Entry 3J6B (electron microscopy, 3.20 A resolution); this record covers chains A and C of the 41 polymer chains in the assembly.

Chain A:
Molecule: 21S ribosomal RNA
Organism: Saccharomyces cerevisiae
Sequence (3296 nucleotides; numbered 1 to 3296; the number before each row is that of its first residue):
     1 GUAAAAAGUA GAAUAAUAGA UUUGAAAUAU UUAUUAUAUA GAUUUAAAGA GAUAAUCAUG
    61 GAGUAUAAUA AUUAAAUUUA AUAAAUUUAA UAUAACUAUU AAUAGAAUUA GGUUACUAAU
   121 AAAUUAAUAA CAAUUAAUUU UAAAACCUAA AGGUAAACCU UUAUAUUAAU AAUGUUAUUU
   181 UUUAUUAUUU UUAUAAUAAG AAUAAUUAUU AAUAAUAAUA AACUAAGUGA ACUGAAACAU
   241 CUAAGUAACU UAAGGAUAAG AAAUCAACAG AGAUAUUAUG AGUAUUGGUG AGAGAAAAUA
   301 AUAAAGGUCU AAUAAGUAUU AUGUGAAAAA AAUGUAAGAA AAUAGGAUAA CAAAUUCUAA
   361 GACUAAAUAC UAUUAAUAAG UAUAGUAAGU ACCGUAAGGG AAAGUAUGAA AAUGAUUAUU
   421 UUAUAAGCAA UCAUGAAUAU AUUAUAUUAU AUUAAUGAUG UACCUUUUGU AUAAUGGGUC
   481 AGCAAGUAAU UAAUAUUAGU AAAACAAUAA GUUAUAAAUA AAUAGAAUAA UAUAUAUAUA
   541 UAAAAAAAUA UAUUAAAAUA UUUAAUUAAU AUUAAUUGAC CCGAAAGCAA ACGAUCUAAC
   601 UAUGAUAAGA UGGAUAAACG AUCGAACAGG UUGAUGUUGC AAUAUCAUCU GAUUAAUUGU
   661 GGUUAGUAGU GAAAGACAAA UCUGGUUUGC AGAUAGCUGG UUUUCUAUGA AAUAUAUGUA
   721 AGUAUAGCCU UUAUAAAUAA UAAUUAUUAU AUAAUAUUAU AUUAAUAUUA UAUAAAGAAU
   781 GGUACAGCAA UUAAUAUAUA UUAGGGAACU AUUAAAGUUU UAUUAAUAAU AUUAAAUCUC
   841 GAAAUAUUUA AUUAUAUAUA AUAAAGAGUC AGAUUAUGUG CGAUAAGGUA AAUAAUCUAA
   901 AGGGAAACAG CCCAGAUUAA GAUAUAAAGU UCCUAAUAAA UAAUAAGUGA AAUAAAUAUU
   961 AAAAUAUUAU AAUAUAAUCA GUUAAUGGGU UUGACAAUAA CCAUUUUUUA AUGAACAUGU
  1021 AACAAUGCAC UGAUUUAUAA UAAAUAAAAA AAAAUAAUAU UUAAAAUCAA AUAUAUAUAU
  1081 AUUUGUUAAU AGAUAAUAUA CGGAUCUUAA UAAUAAGAAU UAUUUAAUUC CUAAUAUGGA
  1141 AUAUUAUAUU UUUAUAAUAA AAAUAUAAAU ACUGAAUAUC UAAAUAUUAU UAUUACUUUU
  1201 UUUUUAAUAA UAAUAAUAUG GUAAUAGAAC AUUUAAUGAU AAUAUAUAUU AGUUAUUAAU
  1261 UAAUAUAUGU AUUAAUUAAA UAGAGAAUGC UGACAUGAGU AACGAAAAAA AGGUAUAAAC
  1321 CUUUUCACCU AAAACAUAAG GUUUAACUAU AAAAGUACGG CCCCUAAUUA AAUUAAUAAG
  1381 AAUAUAAAUA UAUUUAAGAU GGGAUAAUCU AUAUUAAUAA AAAUUUAUCU UAAAAUAUAU
  1441 AUAUUAUUAA UAAUUAUAUU AAUUAAUUAA UAAUAUAUAU AAUUAUAUUA UAUAUUAUAU
  1501 AUUUUUUAUA UAAUAUAAAC UAAUAAAGAU CAGGAAAUAA UUAAUGUAUA CCGUAAUGUA
  1561 GACCGACUCA GGUAUGUAAG UAGAGAAUAU GAAGGUGAAU UAGAUAAUUA AAGGGAAGGA
  1621 ACUCGGCAAA GAUAGCUCAU AAGUUAGUCA AUAAAGAGUA AUAAGAACAA AGUUGUACAA
  1681 CUGUUUACUA AAAACACCGC ACUUUGCAGA AACGAUAAGU UUAAGUAUAA GGUGUGAACU
  1741 CUGCUCCAUG CUUAAUAUAU AAAUAAAAUU AUUUAACGAU AAUUUAAUUA AAUUUAGGUA
  1801 AAUAGCAGCC UUAUUAUGAG GGUUAUAAUG UAGCGAAAUU CCUUGGCCUA UAAUUGAGGU
  1861 CCCGCAUGAA UGACGUAAUG AUACAACAAC UGUCUCCCCU UUAAGCUAAG UGAAAUUGAA
  1921 AUCGUAGUGA AGAUGCUAUG UACCUUCAGC AAGACGGAAA GACCCUAUGC AGCUUUACUG
  1981 UAAUUAGAUA GAUCGAAUUA UUGUUUAUUA UAUUCAGCAU AUUAAGUAAU CCUAUUAUUA
  2041 GGUAAUCGUU UAGAUAUUAA UGAGAUACUU AUUAUAAUAU AAUGAUAAUU CUAAUCUUAU
  2101 AAAUAAUUAU UAUUAUUAUU AUUAAUAAUA AUAAUAUGCU UUCAAGCAUA GUGAUAAAAC
  2161 AUAUUUAUAU GAUAAUCACU UUACUUAAUA GAUAUAAUUC UUAAGUAAUA UAUAAUAUAU
  2221 AUUUUAUAUA UAUUAUAUAU AAUAUAAGAG ACAAUCUCUA AUUGGUAGUU UUGAUGGGGC
  2281 GUCAUUAUCA GCAAAAGUAU CUGAAUAAGU CCAUAAAUAA AUAUAUAAAA UUAUUGAAUA
  2341 AAAAAAAAAU AAUAUAUAUU AUAUAUAUUA AUUAUAAAUU GAAAUAUGUU UAUAUAAAUU
  2401 UAUAUUUAUU GAAUAUAUUU UAGUAAUAGA UAAAAAUAUG UACAGUAAAA UUGUAAGGAA
  2461 AACAAUAAUA ACUUUCUCCU CUCUCGGUGG GGGUUCACAC CUAUUUUUAA UAGGUGUGAA
  2521 CCCCUCUUCG GGGUUCCGGU UCCCUUUCGG GUCCCGGAAC UUAAAUAAAA AUGGAAAGAA
  2581 UUAAAUUAAU AUAAUGGUAU AACUGUGCGA UAAUUGUAAC ACAAACGAGU GAAACAAGUA
  2641 CGUAAGUAUG GCAUAAUGAA CAAAUAACAC UGAUUGUAAA GGUUAUUGAU AACGAAUAAA
  2701 AGUUACGCUA GGGAUAACAG GGUAAUAUAG CGAAAGAGUA GAUAUUGUAA GCUAUGUUUG
  2761 CCACCUCGAU GUCGACUCAA CAUUUCCUCU UGGUUGUAAA AGCUAAGAAG GGUUUGACUG
  2821 UUCGUCAAUU AAAAUGUUAC GUGAGUUGGG UUAAAUACGA UGUGAAUCAG UAUGGUUCCU
  2881 AUCUGCUGAA GGAAAUAUUA UCAAAUUAAA UCUCAUUAUU AGUACGCAAG GACCAUAAUG
  2941 AAUCAACCCA UGGUGUAUCU AUUGAUAAUA AUAUAAUAUA UUUAAUAAAA AUAAUACUUU
  3001 AUUAAUAUAU UAUCUAUAUU AGUUUAUAUU UUAAUUAUAU AUUAUCAUAG UAGAUAAGCU
  3061 AAGUUGAUAA UAAAUAAAUA UUGAAUACAU AUUAAAUAUG AAGUUGUUUU AAUAAGAUAA
  3121 UUAAUCUGAU AAUUUUAUAC UAAAAUUAAU AAUUAUAGGU UUUAUAUAUU AUUUAUAAAU
  3181 AAAUAUAUUA UAAUAAUAAU AAUUAUUAUU AUUAAUAAAA AAUAUUAAUU AUAAUAUUAA
  3241 UAAAAUACUA AUUUAUCAGU UAUCUAUAUA AUAUCUAAUC UAUUAUUCUA UAUACU
Not modelled in the structure: 1-7, 80-82, 107-109, 129-131, 179-199, 528-534, 555, 757-765, 811-815, 822, 968-1054, 1133-1136, 1153-1159, 1197-1204, 1376-1380, 1419-1421, 1435-1474, 1503-1505, 1538-1539, 2013-2077, 2101-2182, 2186-2194, 2220-2224, 2241-2242, 2277-2280, 2337-2342, 2393-2407, 2479-2572, 2715-2718, 2767-2771, 2982-3001, 3179-3187, 3195-3227, 3234-3241, 3294-3296
Ion coordination: Mg2+ site 1 near A258 (its only coordinating residue here); Mg2+ site 2 near A314 (its only coordinating residue here); Mg2+ site 3 near A359 (its only coordinating residue here); Mg2+ site 4 near G394 (its only coordinating residue here); Mg2+ site 5 near G427 (its only coordinating residue here); Mg2+ site 6: C464 (shared with 2 residues of chain N); Mg2+ site 7 near U466 (its only coordinating residue here); Mg2+ site 8: U467, A899; Mg2+ site 9 near A471 (its only coordinating residue here); Mg2+ site 10 near G477 (its only coordinating residue here); Mg2+ site 11: A621, U622, A652; Mg2+ site 12: G624, A1670; 58 more Mg2+ sites not listed
From the paper describing this entry:
  - contacts within the chain: A1958-U2877

Chain C:
Name: 54S ribosomal protein L9, mitochondrial
Organism: Saccharomyces cerevisiae
Reference sequence: P31334 (RM09_YEAST); numbering as in UniProt (aligned over 1-269)
Amino-acid sequence (269 residues; each row starts with the number of its first residue):
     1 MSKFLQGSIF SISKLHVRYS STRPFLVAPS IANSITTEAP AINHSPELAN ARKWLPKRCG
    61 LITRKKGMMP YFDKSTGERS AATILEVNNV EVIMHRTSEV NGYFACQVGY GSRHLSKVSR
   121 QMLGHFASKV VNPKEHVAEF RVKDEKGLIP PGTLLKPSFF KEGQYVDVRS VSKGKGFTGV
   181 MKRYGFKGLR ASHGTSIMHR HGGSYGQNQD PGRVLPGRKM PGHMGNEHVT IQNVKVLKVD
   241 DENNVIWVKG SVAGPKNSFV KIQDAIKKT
Not modelled in the structure: 1-20

Chain A / chain C interface:
Contacting residue pairs (246):
  U30(A) with Ser21(C), base contact; Arg23(C), sugar contact
  U31(A) with Arg23(C), salt bridge to the phosphate
  A473(A) with Gln209(C), base contact
  A634(A) with Gly194(C), phosphate contact
  U635(A) with Ser196(C), phosphate contact; Ile197(C), phosphate contact
  G636(A) with Ile197(C), phosphate contact
  U1097(A) with Gln209(C), base contact; Asp210(C), base contact; Pro211(C), base contact; Arg213(C), hydrogen bond to the base
  A1606(A) with Phe177(C), hydrogen bond to the sugar
  A1607(A) with Phe177(C), sugar contact; Thr178(C), sugar contact; Gly179(C), hydrogen bond to the phosphate; Pro221(C), sugar contact
  U1608(A) with Gly179(C), phosphate contact; Arg200(C), salt bridge to the phosphate; His201(C), hydrogen bond to the sugar
  U1609(A) with Ile197(C), sugar contact; Met198(C), phosphate contact; His199(C), hydrogen bond to the phosphate; Arg200(C), hydrogen bond to the phosphate
  A1610(A) with Ile197(C), phosphate contact; His199(C), salt bridge to the phosphate
  C1622(A) with His193(C), hydrogen bond to the base
  U1623(A) with Arg190(C), sugar contact; His193(C), sugar contact
  G1625(A) with His193(C), hydrogen bond to the base
  C1627(A) with Ser192(C), base contact; His193(C), stacking on the base
  A1628(A) with Ser192(C), sugar contact
  U1893(A) with Ala191(C), phosphate contact; His193(C), sugar contact
  C1894(A) with Arg190(C), phosphate contact; Ala191(C), hydrogen bond to the phosphate
  C1897(A) with Met181(C), phosphate contact; Lys187(C), phosphate contact
  C1898(A) with Arg200(C), salt bridge to the phosphate
  C1899(A) with Lys182(C), salt bridge to the phosphate
  G1924(A) with Arg213(C), hydrogen bond to the phosphate
  U1925(A) with Pro211(C), phosphate contact; Arg213(C), salt bridge to the phosphate
  G1932(A) with Gln209(C), hydrogen bond to the sugar; Asp210(C), base contact
  A1948(A) with Phe177(C), base contact
  G1949(A) with Phe177(C), sugar contact; Met220(C), hydrogen bond to the base; Pro221(C), sugar contact
  C1950(A) with Tyr205(C), sugar contact; Met220(C), base contact
  A1951(A) with His201(C), salt bridge to the phosphate; Tyr205(C), phosphate contact
  A1952(A) with Gly203(C), phosphate contact; Ser204(C), phosphate contact; Tyr205(C), hydrogen bond to the phosphate; Gly206(C), sugar contact; Gln207(C), hydrogen bond to the sugar; Asn208(C), hydrogen bond to the sugar; Gly212(C), sugar contact; Arg213(C), base contact; Val214(C), base contact
  G1953(A) with Asn208(C), phosphate contact; Gly212(C), sugar contact
  A2775(A) with Arg190(C), base contact
  C2776(A) with Arg190(C), sugar contact
  U2777(A) with Lys187(C), salt bridge to the phosphate; Gly188(C), sugar contact; Leu189(C), sugar contact; Gly202(C), hydrogen bond to the sugar; Gly203(C), base contact; Ser204(C), hydrogen bond to the base
  C2778(A) with Phe186(C), sugar contact; Lys187(C), salt bridge to the phosphate; Gly202(C), sugar contact; Ser204(C), sugar contact; Arg218(C), hydrogen bond to the sugar
  A2779(A) with Phe186(C), phosphate contact; Arg218(C), hydrogen bond to the sugar; Lys219(C), phosphate contact
  A2780(A) with Gln207(C), sugar contact; Leu215(C), sugar contact
  U2838(A) with Gln207(C), hydrogen bond to the sugar; Asp210(C), phosphate contact; Pro211(C), sugar contact
  A2839(A) with Gln207(C), phosphate contact; Asn208(C), hydrogen bond to the phosphate; Gln209(C), hydrogen bond to the phosphate; Asp210(C), hydrogen bond to the phosphate
  G2841(A) with Ser204(C), base contact; Gly206(C), hydrogen bond to the base; Gln207(C), sugar contact; Asn208(C), hydrogen bond to the sugar
  U2842(A) with Ser204(C), hydrogen bond to the sugar; Gly206(C), sugar contact; Asn208(C), hydrogen bond to the phosphate
  G2845(A) with Leu189(C), base contact; Met198(C), phosphate contact; Gly203(C), sugar contact; Ser204(C), base contact
  U2846(A) with Leu189(C), sugar contact; Thr195(C), sugar contact; Ser196(C), hydrogen bond to the phosphate; Met198(C), sugar contact
  U2847(A) with His193(C), phosphate contact; Gly194(C), sugar contact; Thr195(C), sugar contact; Ser196(C), hydrogen bond to the phosphate
  G2848(A) with Gly194(C), phosphate contact
  G2885(A) with Arg213(C), sugar contact; Val214(C), hydrogen bond to the sugar; Met220(C), base contact
  C2886(A) with Val214(C), sugar contact; Leu215(C), sugar contact; Pro216(C), sugar contact; Gly217(C), phosphate contact; Arg218(C), sugar contact; Met220(C), hydrogen bond to the sugar
  U2887(A) with Arg183(C), hydrogen bond to the sugar; Pro216(C), phosphate contact; Gly217(C), hydrogen bond to the phosphate; Arg218(C), sugar contact; Met220(C), hydrogen bond to the sugar; Pro221(C), hydrogen bond to the sugar; Gly222(C), sugar contact
  G2888(A) with Arg183(C), salt bridge to the phosphate; His223(C), hydrogen bond to the sugar
  U2899(A) with Gln121(C), base contact
  A2900(A) with Ser119(C), hydrogen bond to the sugar; Gln121(C), sugar contact; Met122(C), sugar contact
  U2901(A) with Met122(C), sugar contact
  C2902(A) with Arg96(C), hydrogen bond to the base; Gln107(C), hydrogen bond to the sugar; Val137(C), sugar contact; Ala138(C), phosphate contact; Glu139(C), hydrogen bond to the sugar
  A2903(A) with Tyr103(C), hydrogen bond to the sugar; Ala138(C), phosphate contact; Glu139(C), hydrogen bond to the phosphate
  A2904(A) with Tyr103(C), sugar contact; Arg141(C), hydrogen bond to the phosphate
  A2905(A) with His44(C), hydrogen bond to the sugar; Ala49(C), sugar contact; Lys53(C), salt bridge to the phosphate; Arg141(C), salt bridge to the phosphate
  U2906(A) with Asn43(C), phosphate contact; His44(C), phosphate contact; Arg52(C), salt bridge to the phosphate
  U2907(A) with His44(C), phosphate contact
  A2945(A) with Arg183(C), phosphate contact; Val229(C), sugar contact
  A2946(A) with Ser172(C), phosphate contact; Val229(C), sugar contact; Ser251(C), hydrogen bond to the base; Ala253(C), sugar contact
  C2947(A) with Lys65(C), hydrogen bond to the phosphate; Met68(C), sugar contact; Ser172(C), phosphate contact; Lys173(C), hydrogen bond to the phosphate; Ser251(C), sugar contact; Val252(C), sugar contact; Ala253(C), sugar contact; Gly254(C), hydrogen bond to the phosphate
  C2948(A) with Lys65(C), salt bridge to the phosphate; Met68(C), sugar contact; Lys173(C), phosphate contact
  C2949(A) with Met68(C), sugar contact; Met69(C), hydrogen bond to the sugar; Pro70(C), sugar contact; Arg79(C), hydrogen bond to the base; Ala81(C), base contact
  A2950(A) with Arg79(C), hydrogen bond to the sugar
  G3058(A) with Lys256(C), salt bridge to the phosphate
  C3059(A) with Lys173(C), salt bridge to the phosphate
  U3060(A) with Lys175(C), salt bridge to the phosphate; Lys182(C), salt bridge to the phosphate
  U3065(A) with Lys249(C), hydrogen bond to the phosphate; Gly250(C), sugar contact
  G3066(A) with Ile231(C), sugar contact; Gln232(C), hydrogen bond to the sugar; Asn233(C), phosphate contact; Lys249(C), salt bridge to the phosphate
  A3067(A) with Gln232(C), sugar contact; Asn233(C), hydrogen bond to the phosphate; Lys267(C), phosphate contact; Lys268(C), salt bridge to the phosphate
  U3068(A) with Lys267(C), phosphate contact
  A3069(A) with Lys267(C), base contact
  A3070(A) with Trp54(C), stacking on the base
  G3106(A) with Arg52(C), hydrogen bond to the phosphate
  U3107(A) with Arg52(C), salt bridge to the phosphate; Lys53(C), phosphate contact; Trp54(C), hydrogen bond to the phosphate
  U3108(A) with Lys53(C), salt bridge to the phosphate; Trp54(C), hydrogen bond to the phosphate; Gln232(C), hydrogen bond to the sugar; Lys267(C), sugar contact
  U3109(A) with Arg169(C), salt bridge to the phosphate; Thr230(C), hydrogen bond to the phosphate; Gln232(C), sugar contact
  U3110(A) with Glu227(C), hydrogen bond to the sugar; His228(C), sugar contact; Thr230(C), hydrogen bond to the phosphate
  A3111(A) with Glu227(C), sugar contact; His228(C), hydrogen bond to the phosphate
  G3116(A) with Val100(C), sugar contact; Asn101(C), sugar contact
  A3117(A) with Arg96(C), hydrogen bond to the sugar; Asn101(C), hydrogen bond to the sugar
  U3118(A) with Met94(C), sugar contact; His125(C), hydrogen bond to the sugar; Lys129(C), hydrogen bond to the phosphate
  A3119(A) with Gln121(C), hydrogen bond to the sugar; Gly124(C), sugar contact; His125(C), hydrogen bond to the sugar; Ser128(C), sugar contact
  A3120(A) with Arg120(C), hydrogen bond to the phosphate; Gln121(C), sugar contact
  U3121(A) with Arg120(C), salt bridge to the phosphate
  C3126(A) with Arg120(C), sugar contact; Gln121(C), sugar contact
  U3127(A) with Ser119(C), sugar contact; Arg120(C), hydrogen bond to the phosphate; Gln121(C), sugar contact
  U3136(A) with Pro255(C), phosphate contact
  A3137(A) with Lys173(C), phosphate contact; Gly174(C), hydrogen bond to the phosphate; Asn226(C), sugar contact
  U3138(A) with Gly174(C), phosphate contact; Lys175(C), phosphate contact; Gly176(C), hydrogen bond to the phosphate; His223(C), salt bridge to the phosphate
  A3139(A) with Gly176(C), phosphate contact; Phe177(C), hydrogen bond to the phosphate
  A3145(A) with Arg113(C), salt bridge to the phosphate
  U3146(A) with Arg113(C), salt bridge to the phosphate; Lys117(C), salt bridge to the phosphate
  U3147(A) with Lys117(C), salt bridge to the phosphate
  U3153(A) with His114(C), hydrogen bond to the base
  U3154(A) with His114(C), stacking on the base; Ser116(C), base contact; Lys117(C), hydrogen bond to the base
  U3267(A) with Arg23(C), phosphate contact
  A3268(A) with Arg23(C), salt bridge to the phosphate
Other interface residues (no listed pair), chain A (102 interface residues in all): A2889, U3064, G3128, A3152
Other interface residues (no listed pair), chain C (111 interface residues in all): Pro24, Ser45, Pro46, Gly102, Tyr184, Met224, Ile266

In short:
The interface between chain A and chain C involves 102 residues on one side and 111 on the other; the contacts
include 75 hydrogen bonds, 30 salt bridges and 3 aromatic stacking contacts. Polar pairs include
U1097(A)-Arg213(C), C1622(A)-His193(C) and G1625(A)-His193(C). From the paper: contacts within the chain
involving A1958(A) and U2877(A).
Chain A is 21S ribosomal RNA and chain C is 54S ribosomal protein L9, mitochondrial, both from Saccharomyces
cerevisiae; the structure, Structure of the yeast mitochondrial large ribosomal subunit, was determined by
electron microscopy.
